Entry 3JYT (X-ray diffraction, 3.30 A resolution); this record covers chains A and P of the 4 polymer chains in the assembly.

== Chain A ==
Protein: Reverse transcriptase/ribonuclease H
From: Human immunodeficiency virus type 1 group M subtype B (isolate BH10)
Notes: EC 2.7.7.49
UniProt: P03366 (POL_HV1B1); residues 1-558 here correspond to UniProt positions 600-1157 (UniProt number = residue number + 599)
Amino-acid sequence (558 residues; numbered 1 to 558; the number before each row is that of its first residue):
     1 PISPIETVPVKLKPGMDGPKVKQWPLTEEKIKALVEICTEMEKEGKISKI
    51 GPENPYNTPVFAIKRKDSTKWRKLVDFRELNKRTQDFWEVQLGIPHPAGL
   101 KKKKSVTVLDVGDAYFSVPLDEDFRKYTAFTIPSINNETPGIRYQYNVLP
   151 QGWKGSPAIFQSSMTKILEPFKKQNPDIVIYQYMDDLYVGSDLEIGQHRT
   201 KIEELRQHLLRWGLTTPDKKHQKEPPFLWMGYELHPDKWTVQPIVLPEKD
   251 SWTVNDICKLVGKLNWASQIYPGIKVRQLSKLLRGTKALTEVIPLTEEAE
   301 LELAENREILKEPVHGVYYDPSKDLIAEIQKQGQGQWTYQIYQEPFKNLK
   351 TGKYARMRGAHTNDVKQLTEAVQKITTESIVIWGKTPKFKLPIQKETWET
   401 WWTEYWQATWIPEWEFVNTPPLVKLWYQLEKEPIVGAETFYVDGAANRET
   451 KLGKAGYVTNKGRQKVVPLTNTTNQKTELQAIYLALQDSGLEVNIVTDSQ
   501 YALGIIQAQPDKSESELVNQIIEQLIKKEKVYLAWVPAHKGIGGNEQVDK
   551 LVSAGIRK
Unresolved in the structure: 555-558
Construct notes: engineered mutation Arg65 (Lys664 in P03366), Cys258 (Gln857 in P03366), Ser280 (Cys879 in P03366)
Ion coordination: Mg2+ site 1: Asp110, Val111, Asp185 (together with 2'-deoxyadenosine 5'-triphosphate); Mg2+ site 2: Asp443, Asp498
Ligand contacts: 2'-deoxyadenosine 5'-triphosphate (DTP): Arg65, Lys70, Arg72, Leu74, Asp110, Val111, Gly112, Asp113, Ala114, Tyr115, Gln151, Met184, Asp185, Lys219
From the paper describing this entry:
  - conformationally variable residues (side-chain flip): Asp186
  - binding site for 2'-deoxyadenosine 5'-triphosphate: Arg65, Arg72, Tyr115
  - contacts within the chain: Arg65-Arg72 (pi stacking), Arg72-Gln151 (hydrogen bond)
  - mutagenesis - K65R: decreased catalytic activity on dATP
  - mutagenesis - K65R: unchanged binding to dATP (citing earlier work)
  - catalytic residues: Arg72 (proposed by the authors, not directly observed)

== Chain P ==
Molecule: 21-nt DNA strand
Sequence (21 nucleotides; row label = number of the first residue in the row; note: 1 number in that range is skipped by the numbering (no residue carries it; nothing is unmodelled there)):
   802 ACAGTCCCTGTTCGGXCGCC
   823 X
Unresolved in the structure: 802
Modified residues: MRG (N2-(3-mercaptopropyl)-2'-deoxyguanosine-5'-monophosphate) at position 817; DDG (2',3'-dideoxy-guanosine-5'-monophosphate) at position 823

== Chain A / chain P interface ==
Residue-residue contacts - 29 pairs, chain A then chain P:
  Tyr115(A) - DDG_823(P)  base contact
  Tyr183(A) - DC821(P)  hydrogen bond to the base
  Tyr183(A) - DDG_823(P)  sugar contact
  Met184(A) - DDG_823(P)  base contact
  Asp185(A) - DDG_823(P)  sugar contact
  Met230(A) - DC821(P)  sugar contact
  Met230(A) - DDG_823(P)  sugar contact
  Gly231(A) - DC821(P)  phosphate contact
  Cys258(A) - DC818(P)  sugar contact
  Lys259(A) - DC818(P)  phosphate contact
  Lys259(A) - DG819(P)  salt bridge to the phosphate
  Gly262(A) - DG819(P)  sugar contact
  Lys263(A) - DG819(P)  sugar contact
  Lys263(A) - DC820(P)  phosphate contact
  Trp266(A) - DC820(P)  sugar contact
  Leu289(A) - MRG_817(P)  phosphate contact
  Arg358(A) - DT812(P)  salt bridge to the phosphate
  Gly359(A) - DG811(P)  phosphate contact
  Ala360(A) - DG811(P)  phosphate contact
  His361(A) - DT810(P)  salt bridge to the phosphate
  Arg448(A) - DG805(P)  base contact
  Arg448(A) - DT806(P)  hydrogen bond to the base
  Thr473(A) - DC808(P)  hydrogen bond to the phosphate
  Thr473(A) - DC809(P)  hydrogen bond to the phosphate
  Gln475(A) - DC808(P)  hydrogen bond to the base
  Gln475(A) - DC809(P)  hydrogen bond to the sugar
  Lys476(A) - DC809(P)  salt bridge to the phosphate
  Tyr501(A) - DC809(P)  hydrogen bond to the phosphate
  Tyr501(A) - DT810(P)  hydrogen bond to the phosphate
Also at the interface, not in a pair above, chain A (25 interface residues in all): Ile94, Pro157, Asp186, Asn255
Also at the interface, not in a pair above, chain P (14 interface residues in all): DC807

== Summary ==
Chain A and chain P form an interface of 25 and 14 residues respectively, with 8 hydrogen bonds and 4 salt
bridges. Polar pairs include Tyr183(A)-DC821(P), Arg448(A)-DT806(P) and Gln475(A)-DC808(P). Chain A binds
2'-deoxyadenosine 5'-triphosphate. From the paper: the catalytic residue Arg72(A); K65R of chain A reduces
catalytic activity on dATP.
Chain A is Reverse transcriptase/ribonuclease H (Human immunodeficiency virus type 1 group M subtype B
(isolate BH10)) and chain P is a 21-nt DNA strand; the structure, K65R mutant HIV-1 reverse transcriptase
cross-linked to DS-DNA and complexed with DATP as the incoming nucleotide ..., was determined by X-ray
diffraction together with 3JSM from the same study.
